8DQW - chains H and A of the 10 polymer chains in the assembly; structure by electron microscopy, 2.10 A resolution.

[Chain H]
Molecule: DNA damage checkpoint control protein MEC3
Organism: Saccharomyces cerevisiae
UniProtKB: Q02574 (MEC3_YEAST); numbering as in UniProt (aligned over 1-474)
Sequence (474 residues; each row starts with the number of its first residue):
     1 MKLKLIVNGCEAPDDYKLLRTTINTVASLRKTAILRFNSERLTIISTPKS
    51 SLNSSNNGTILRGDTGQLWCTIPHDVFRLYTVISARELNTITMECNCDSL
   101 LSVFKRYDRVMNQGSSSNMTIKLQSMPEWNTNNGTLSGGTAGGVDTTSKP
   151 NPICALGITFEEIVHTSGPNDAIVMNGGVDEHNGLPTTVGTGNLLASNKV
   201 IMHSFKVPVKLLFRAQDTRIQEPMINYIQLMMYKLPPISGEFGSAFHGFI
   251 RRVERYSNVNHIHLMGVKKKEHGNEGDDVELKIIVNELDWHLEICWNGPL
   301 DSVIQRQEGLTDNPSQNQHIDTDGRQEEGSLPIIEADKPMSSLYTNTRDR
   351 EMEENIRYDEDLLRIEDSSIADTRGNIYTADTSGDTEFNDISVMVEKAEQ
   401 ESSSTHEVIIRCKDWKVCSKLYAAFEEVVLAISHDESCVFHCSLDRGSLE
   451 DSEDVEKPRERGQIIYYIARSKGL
Unresolved in the structure: 130-150, 164-200, 270-276, 305-389, 449-456
UniProt features mapped onto this chain:
  - modified residue: Ser-452 (Phosphoserine)

[Chain A]
Molecule: RAD24 isoform 1
Organism: Saccharomyces cerevisiae
UniProtKB: A0A8H8UM36 (A0A8H8UM36_YEASX); numbering as in UniProt (aligned over 1-659)
Sequence (696 residues; numbered 1 to 696; the number before each row is that of its first residue):
     1 MDSTNLNKRPLLQYSLSSLGSQITKWSSSRPTSPVRKARSTENDFLSKQD
    51 TSSILPSINDDGGEQWYEKFKPNCLEQVAIHKRKLKDVQEALDAMFLPNA
   101 KHRILLLSGPSGCSKSTVIKELSKILVPKYRQNSNGTSFRSTPNEHKVTE
   151 FRGDCIVNDLPQMESFSEFLKGARYLVMSNLSLILIEDLPNVFHIDTRRR
   201 FQQLILQWLYSSEPLLPPLVICITECEIPENDNNYRKFGIDYTFSAETIM
   251 NKEILMHPRLKRIKFNPINSTLLKKHLKFICVQNMKMLKEKNKWNKRQEV
   301 IDYIAQETGDIRSAITTLQFWATSSGSLPISTRESTISYFHAIGKVIHGS
   351 HSTNNDNEMINNLFENSNNLLSKEDFKLGILENYNTFNKGEFSISDASSI
   401 VDCLSECDNMNGLPESNEYGLREVRKTFRNISKQGHNHGTVYFPREWKVR
   451 KLQNSFKVQAEDWLNVSLYKYNAVHSFRNITLEFGYYAPLIRKCQSYKKK
   501 YILYYLKNLPSGSSGPKQTMDKFSDIMKVENGIDVVDRIGGPIEALSVED
   551 GLAPLMDNDSNNCDHLEDQKKERDRRLRMLIDQYERNVMMANDDLEDEET
   601 SFNDDPIVDSDSDNSNNIGNETFGRSDEDESLCEILSQRQPRKAPVISES
   651 LSDSDLEILGLNLEVLFQGPGGDYKDDDDKDYKDDDDKDYKDDDDK
Unresolved in the structure: 1-62, 510-520, 548-563, 612-696
Construct notes: expression tag (660-696)
Bound ions: Mg2+: Ser-116 (together with ATP-gamma-S)
Ligand contacts: ATP-gamma-S: Tyr-67, Phe-70, Lys-71, Pro-72, Gln-77, Val-78, Ala-79, Pro-110, Ser-111, Gly-112, Cys-113, Ser-114, Lys-115, Ser-116, Thr-117, Glu-187, Thr-224, His-276, Ile-311, Arg-312, Ile-315

[How chain H and chain A interact]
Contacting residue pairs - 27 pairs, chain H then chain A:
  Met-1(H) with Pro-606(A); Ile-607(A); Val-608(A)
  Lys-2(H) with Ser-610(A)
  Lys-4(H) with Asp-611(A), salt bridge
  Leu-52(H) with Asn-592(A)
  Lys-122(H) with Asp-609(A), salt bridge
  Leu-123(H) with Ile-607(A)
  Gln-124(H) with Ile-607(A); Asp-609(A)
  Ser-125(H) with Ile-607(A)
  Asn-151(H) with Ala-591(A); Asn-592(A); Asp-594(A), hydrogen bond
  Pro-152(H) with Phe-602(A)
  Ile-153(H) with Met-589(A); Met-590(A)
  Pro-208(H) with Met-589(A), hydrophobic
  Lys-210(H) with Asn-592(A)
  Leu-211(H) with Phe-602(A), hydrophobic
  Phe-213(H) with Asp-597(A); Glu-598(A); Glu-599(A); Phe-602(A), hydrophobic
  Ala-215(H) with Asp-597(A)
  Gln-216(H) with Asp-594(A); Asp-597(A), hydrogen bond
Other interface residues (no listed pair), chain H (21 interface residues in all): Ser-51, Ser-55, Leu-212, Arg-219
Other interface residues (no listed pair), chain A (18 interface residues in all): Val-588, Leu-595, Asp-605

[Overview]
21 residues of chain H face 18 of chain A across their interface; the contacts include 2 hydrogen bonds and 2
salt bridges. Polar contacts include Lys-4(H)/Asp-611(A), Lys-122(H)/Asp-609(A) and Asn-151(H)/Asp-594(A).
Chain A binds ATP-gamma-S.
Chain H is DNA damage checkpoint control protein MEC3 and chain A is RAD24 isoform 1, both from Saccharomyces
cerevisiae; the structure, Open state of Rad24-RFC:9-1-1 bound to a 5' ss/dsDNA junction, was determined by
electron microscopy (same publication as 8DQX, 8DQZ, 8DR0, 8DR1, 8DR3, 8DR4 and 3 further entries).
